PDB entry 8K7T | electron microscopy, 3.71 A resolution | chains A and F of the 6 polymer chains in the assembly

[Chain A]
Protein: High affinity immunoglobulin epsilon receptor subunit alpha
Source organism: Mus musculus
UniProtKB: P20489 (FCERA_MOUSE); residue numbers follow UniProt; this construct covers 1-250
Amino-acid sequence (273 residues; numbered 1 to 273; the number before each row is that of its first residue):
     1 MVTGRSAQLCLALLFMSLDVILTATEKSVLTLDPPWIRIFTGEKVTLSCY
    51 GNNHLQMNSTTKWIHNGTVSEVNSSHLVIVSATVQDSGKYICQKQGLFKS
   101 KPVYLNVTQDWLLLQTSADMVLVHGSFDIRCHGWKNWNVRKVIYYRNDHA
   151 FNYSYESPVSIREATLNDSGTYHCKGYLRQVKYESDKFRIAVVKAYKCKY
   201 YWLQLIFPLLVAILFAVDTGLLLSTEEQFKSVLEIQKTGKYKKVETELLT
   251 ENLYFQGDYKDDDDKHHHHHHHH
Not modelled in the structure: 1-23, 238-273
Differences from the reference sequence: expression tag (251-273)
Disulfide bonds: C49-C92, C131-C174
Glycans and other covalent adducts: N-acetylglucosamine (NAG) linked to N66, N73, N106, N152, N167
UniProt features mapped onto this chain:
  - glycosylation (N-linked (GlcNAc...) asparagine): N58, N66, N73, N106, N152, N167

[Chain F]
Protein: IgE Fc
Source organism: Mus musculus
Amino-acid sequence (356 residues; row label = number of the first residue in the row):
    72 METGLRWLLLVAVLKGVQCVRPVNITDPTLELLHSSCDPNAFHSTIQLYC
   122 FIYGHILNDVSVSWLMDDREITDTLAQTVLIKEEGKLASTCSKLNITEQQ
   172 WMSESTFTCKVTSQGVDYLAHTRRCPDHEPRGVITYLIPPSPLDLYQNGA
   222 PKLTCLVVDLESEKNVNVTWNQEKKTSVSASQWYTKHHNNATTSITSILP
   272 VVAKDWIEGYGYQCIVDHPDFPKPIVRSITKTPGQRSAPEVYVFPPPEEE
   322 SEDKRTLTCLIQNFFPEDISVQWLGDGKLISNSQHSTTTPLKSNGSNQGF
   372 FIFSRLEVAKTLWTQRKQFTCQVIHEALQKPRKLEKTISTSLGNTSLRPS
   422 HHHHHH
Not modelled in the structure: 72-97, 413-427
Disulfide bonds: C121-C180, C226-C285, C330-C392
Glycans and other covalent adducts: N-acetylglucosamine (NAG) linked to N166, N238; glycan linked to N261

[Interface between chain A and chain F]
Contacting residue pairs (21; chain A residue first):
  Q109(A) - P293(F)  hydrogen bond (side chain-backbone)
  Q109(A) - K294(F)
  D110(A) - P293(F)
  D110(A) - K294(F)  salt bridge
  W111(A) - F292(F)  hydrophobic
  W111(A) - P293(F)
  W111(A) - K294(F)  hydrogen bond (side chain-backbone)
  W111(A) - I296(F)  hydrophobic
  W134(A) - D291(F)
  W134(A) - P293(F)  hydrophobic
  K135(A) - D291(F)  salt bridge
  N138(A) - E200(F)
  R179(A) - E200(F)  salt bridge
  R179(A) - R202(F)
  R179(A) - G203(F)
  Q180(A) - H199(F)
  Q180(A) - R202(F)
  V181(A) - R202(F)
  V181(A) - V204(F)
  V181(A) - I205(F)  hydrophobic
  Y183(A) - I296(F)

[Overview]
10 residues of chain A face 11 of chain F across their interface, with 2 hydrogen bonds and 3 salt bridges.
Polar contacts include D110(A)-K294(F), K135(A)-D291(F) and R179(A)-E200(F). N-acetylglucosamine is covalently
linked to N66(A), N73(A), N106(A), N152(A) and N167(A).
Chain A is High affinity immunoglobulin epsilon receptor subunit alpha and chain F is IgE Fc, both from Mus
musculus; the structure, Mouse Fc epsilon RI in complex with mIgE Fc, was determined by electron microscopy,
deposited together with 8K7R, 8K7S and 8YRJ.
